Entry 6RE3 (electron microscopy, 3.30 A resolution); this record covers chains 2 and 7 of the 31 polymer chains in the assembly.

Chain 2:
Molecule: ASA-2: Polytomella F-ATP synthase associated subunit 2
Source organism: Polytomella sp. Pringsheim 198.80
Notes: engineered mutation(s): P165F, N167S
Sequence (441 residues; numbered 5 to 445; the number before each row is that of its first residue):
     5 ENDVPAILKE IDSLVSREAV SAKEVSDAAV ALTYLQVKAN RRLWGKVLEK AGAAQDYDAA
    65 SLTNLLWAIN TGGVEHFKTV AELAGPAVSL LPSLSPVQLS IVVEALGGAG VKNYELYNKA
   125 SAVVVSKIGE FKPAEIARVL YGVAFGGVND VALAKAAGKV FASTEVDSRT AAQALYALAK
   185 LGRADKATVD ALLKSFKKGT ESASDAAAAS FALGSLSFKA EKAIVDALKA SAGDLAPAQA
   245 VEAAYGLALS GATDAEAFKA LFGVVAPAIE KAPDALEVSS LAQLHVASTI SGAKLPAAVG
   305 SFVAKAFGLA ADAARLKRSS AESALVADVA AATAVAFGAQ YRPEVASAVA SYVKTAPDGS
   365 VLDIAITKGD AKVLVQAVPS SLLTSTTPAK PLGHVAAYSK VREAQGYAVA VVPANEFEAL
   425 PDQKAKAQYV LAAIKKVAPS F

Chain 7:
Molecule: Mitochondrial ATP synthase associated protein ASA7
Source organism: Polytomella sp. Pringsheim 198.80
UniProt: D8V7I2 (D8V7I2_9CHLO); numbering as in UniProt (aligned over 1-190)
Sequence (190 residues; each row starts with the number of its first residue):
     1 MSSVRAGVEA GRRDLTTFTF SGLQDAPVAA LSGSIKLNVA AKAGKAEVTV AAGAAKAATQ
    61 VSAAALRKLS GSKISLAEVA RISVLHSSIQ NYLLSLSNER YQLLSQWPDF TTMYGKDFYY
   121 RAHPEDLKKF YDAADEYYKL YETVTEFDSL SALASQVVPN YAARRRSTVH PAIGSTVADG
   181 AFTNFLLSKQ
Disordered / not traced: 1-14

How chain 2 and chain 7 interact:
Contacting residue pairs (106):
  Glu5(2) with Lys56(7)
  Asn6(2) with Lys56(7); Ala57(7); Ala58(7), hydrogen bond (side chain-backbone)
  Asp7(2) with Lys56(7), hydrogen bond (backbone-backbone)
  Ile11(2) with Val50(7); Ala51(7); Ala52(7), hydrophobic; Ala55(7), hydrophobic; Ala57(7), hydrophobic
  Glu14(2) with Ala52(7); Gly53(7); Ala54(7), hydrogen bond (side chain-backbone)
  Leu18(2) with Ser34(7); Ile35(7), hydrophobic
  Arg21(2) with Ser34(7)
  Lys27(2) with Leu31(7); Ser32(7)
  Glu28(2) with Ser32(7); Ser34(7), hydrogen bond
  Asp31(2) with Ala30(7); Leu31(7), hydrogen bond (side chain-backbone); Ser32(7), hydrogen bond (side chain-backbone); Ile35(7)
  Val34(2) with Pro27(7), hydrophobic; Leu37(7), hydrophobic
  Thr37(2) with Leu69(7)
  Tyr38(2) with Ala26(7); Pro27(7), hydrogen bond (side chain-backbone); Leu37(7), hydrophobic; Val48(7), hydrophobic; Val61(7)
  Leu39(2) with Val50(7), hydrophobic
  Gln40(2) with Val61(7); Ala65(7), hydrogen bond (side chain-backbone); Leu69(7)
  Lys42(2) with Leu69(7), hydrogen bond (side chain-backbone); Ser72(7), hydrogen bond (side chain-backbone); Ile74(7)
  Arg45(2) with Ile74(7), hydrogen bond (side chain-backbone); Ser75(7), hydrogen bond (side chain-backbone); Leu76(7)
  Trp48(2) with Leu76(7)
  Gly49(2) with Leu76(7)
  Leu52(2) with Leu76(7), hydrophobic
  Ala64(2) with Leu31(7)
  Ser65(2) with Leu31(7)
  Asn68(2) with Pro27(7); Leu31(7)
  Trp71(2) with Gly22(7); Ala26(7), hydrophobic; Pro27(7)
  Asn74(2) with Thr19(7); Ser21(7), hydrogen bond; Ser70(7), hydrogen bond (backbone-side chain)
  Thr75(2) with Ser21(7), hydrogen bond; Leu69(7); Ser70(7), hydrogen bond (backbone-side chain)
  Gly76(2) with Leu69(7)
  Gly77(2) with Ser70(7); Lys73(7); Ile74(7), hydrogen bond (backbone-backbone)
  Val78(2) with Leu15(7); Ile74(7), hydrophobic; Leu76(7), hydrophobic
  Glu79(2) with Leu15(7), hydrogen bond (side chain-backbone); Ser75(7); Leu76(7), hydrogen bond (backbone-backbone)
  His80(2) with Leu76(7); Glu78(7), salt bridge
  Lys82(2) with Glu78(7)
  Val101(2) with Asp25(7)
  Glu108(2) with Phe20(7)
  Gly112(2) with Leu15(7); Thr16(7), hydrogen bond (backbone-backbone)
  Ala113(2) with Leu15(7)
  Glu139(2) with Asp25(7)
  Arg142(2) with Phe20(7), hydrogen bond (side chain-backbone); Gln24(7), hydrogen bond (side chain-backbone); Asp25(7), salt bridge
  Tyr145(2) with Thr16(7), hydrogen bond; Phe18(7), hydrogen bond (side chain-backbone); Phe20(7), hydrophobic
  Phe149(2) with Thr16(7)
  Arg173(2) with Phe20(7); Gln24(7), hydrogen bond; Arg67(7)
  Ala176(2) with Phe20(7)
  Gln177(2) with Phe20(7)
  Tyr180(2) with Thr17(7), hydrogen bond; Phe18(7); Phe20(7), hydrophobic
  Glu205(2) with Ala64(7)
  Ser206(2) with Arg67(7)
  Ser208(2) with Phe18(7); Arg67(7), hydrogen bond
  Ala211(2) with Phe18(7), hydrophobic
  Ala212(2) with Phe18(7), hydrophobic; Phe20(7), hydrophobic
  Asp238(2) with Lys68(7), salt bridge
  Ala240(2) with Gly71(7)
  Gln243(2) with Thr17(7); Phe18(7); Gly71(7)
  Glu246(2) with Thr17(7); Phe18(7)
Also at the interface, not in a pair above, chain 2 (62 interface residues in all): Val8, Ala10, Ile15, Ala32, Ala35, Ala138, Asp209, Phe215, Ala242
Also at the interface, not in a pair above, chain 7 (47 interface residues in all): Leu23, Val39, Thr59, Leu66, Ala77

Summary:
The interface between chain 2 and chain 7 involves 62 residues on one side and 47 on the other, with 27
hydrogen bonds and 3 salt bridges. Polar contacts include His80(2)-Glu78(7), Arg142(2)-Asp25(7) and
Asp238(2)-Lys68(7).
Here chain 2 is ASA-2: Polytomella F-ATP synthase associated subunit 2 and chain 7 is Mitochondrial ATP
synthase associated protein ASA7, both from Polytomella sp. Pringsheim 198.80. Entry 6RE3 (Cryo-EM structure
of Polytomella F-ATP synthase, Rotary substate 2B, monomer-masked refinement) was determined by electron
microscopy together with 6RD4, 6RD5, 6RD6, 6RD7, 6RD8, 6RD9 and 46 further entries from the same study.
